6E57 - chain A; structure by X-ray diffraction, 2.71 A resolution.

Chain A:
Protein: surface glycan binding protein B
Source organism: Bacteroides ovatus (strain ATCC 8483 / DSM 1896 / JCM 5824 / NCTC 11153)
UniProt: A7LY28 (A7LY28_BACO1); numbering as in UniProt (aligned over 22-420)
Amino-acid sequence (420 residues; row label = number of the first residue in the row):
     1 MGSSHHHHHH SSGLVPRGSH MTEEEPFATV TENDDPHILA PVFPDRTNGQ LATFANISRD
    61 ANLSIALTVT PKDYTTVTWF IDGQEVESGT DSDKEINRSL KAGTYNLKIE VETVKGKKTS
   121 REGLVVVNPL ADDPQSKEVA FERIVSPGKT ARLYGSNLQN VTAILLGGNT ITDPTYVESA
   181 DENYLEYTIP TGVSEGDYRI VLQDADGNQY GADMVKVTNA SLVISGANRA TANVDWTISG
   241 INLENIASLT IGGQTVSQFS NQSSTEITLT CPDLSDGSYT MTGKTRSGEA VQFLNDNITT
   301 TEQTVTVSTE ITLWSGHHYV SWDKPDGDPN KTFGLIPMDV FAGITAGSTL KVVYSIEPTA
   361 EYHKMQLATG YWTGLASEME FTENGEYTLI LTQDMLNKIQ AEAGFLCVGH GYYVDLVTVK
Disordered / not traced: 1-21
Differences from the reference sequence: initiating methionine (1); expression tag (2-21)
Metal / ion sites: Na+: Gly155, Glu182
From the paper describing this entry:
  - binding site for beta-D-glucopyranose: Trp322, Tyr371
  - mutagenesis - W322A, W372A: abolished binding to bMLG
  - mutagenesis - Y362A, Y371A: decreased binding to bMLG

Overview:
The Na+ site is built by Gly155 and Glu182. From the paper: a binding site for beta-D-glucopyranose at Trp322
and Tyr371; W322A and W372A abolish binding to bMLG; 4 substitutions were tested in all.
Chain A is surface glycan binding protein B (Bacteroides ovatus (strain ATCC 8483 / DSM 1896 / JCM 5824 / NCTC
11153)); the structure, Bacteroides ovatus mixed-linkage glucan utilization locus (MLGUL) SGBP-B in complex
with mixed-linkage heptasaccharide, was determined by X-ray diffraction, deposited together with 6DMF, 6E60,
6E61 and 6E9B.
